PDB entry 6G1D | X-ray diffraction, 1.99 A resolution | chains C and B of the 4 polymer chains in the assembly

# Chain C
Protein: Hydrogen peroxide-inducible genes activator
Source organism: Corynebacterium glutamicum
UniProtKB: A0A2H5I9R9 (A0A2H5I9R9_CORGT); residue numbers follow UniProt; this construct covers 1-327
Amino-acid sequence (329 residues; numbered -1 to 327; the number before each row is that of its first residue; numbers below 1 keep their minus sign (Ser-1 is residue -1)):
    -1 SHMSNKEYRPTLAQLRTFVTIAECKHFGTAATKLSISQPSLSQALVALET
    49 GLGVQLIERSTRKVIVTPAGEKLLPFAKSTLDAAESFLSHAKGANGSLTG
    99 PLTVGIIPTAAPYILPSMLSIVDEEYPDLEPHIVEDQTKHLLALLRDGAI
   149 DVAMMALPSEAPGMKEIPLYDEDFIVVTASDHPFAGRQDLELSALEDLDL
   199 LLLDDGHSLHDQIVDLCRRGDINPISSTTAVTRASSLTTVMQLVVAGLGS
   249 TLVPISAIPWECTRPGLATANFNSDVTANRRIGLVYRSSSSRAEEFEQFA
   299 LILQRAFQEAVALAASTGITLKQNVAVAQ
Not modelled in the structure: -1 to 3, 220-228, 323-327
Differences from the reference sequence: expression tag (-1 to 0); engineered mutation Ser206 (Cys in A0A2H5I9R9)
Reported in the primary citation:
  - binding site for sulfate ion: Thr107, His205, Ser206
  - mutagenesis - T107V, C206S: abolished catalytic activity
  - mutagenesis - T136V, H205A, R278Q: decreased catalytic activity
  - mutagenesis - C215S: unchanged catalytic activity
  - catalytic residues: Thr107, Thr136
  - catalytic residues: Arg278 (proposed by the authors, not directly observed)

# Chain B
Protein: Hydrogen peroxide-inducible genes activator
Source organism: Corynebacterium glutamicum
UniProtKB: A0A2H5I9R9 (A0A2H5I9R9_CORGT); residue numbers follow UniProt; this construct covers 1-61, 63-327
Amino-acid sequence (329 residues; row label = number of the first residue in the row; note: 1 number in that range is skipped by the numbering (no residue carries it; nothing is unmodelled there); numbers below 1 keep their minus sign (Ser-1 is residue -1)):
    -1 SHMSNKEYRPTLAQLRTFVTIAECKHFGTAATKLSISQPSLSQALVALET
    49 GLGVQLIERSTRK
   62A V
    63 IVTPAGEKLLPFAKSTLDAAESFLSHAKGANGSLTGPLTVGIIPTAAPYI
   113 LPSMLSIVDEEYPDLEPHIVEDQTKHLLALLRDGAIDVAMMALPSEAPGM
   163 KEIPLYDEDFIVVTASDHPFAGRQDLELSALEDLDLLLLDDGHSLHDQIV
   213 DLCRRGDINPISSTTAVTRASSLTTVMQLVVAGLGSTLVPISAIPWECTR
   263 PGLATANFNSDVTANRRIGLVYRSSSSRAEEFEQFALILQRAFQEAVALA
   313 ASTGITLKQNVAVAQ
Not modelled in the structure: -1 to 3, 58-59, 221-227, 326-327
Differences from the reference sequence: expression tag (-1 to 0); engineered mutation Ser206 (Cys in A0A2H5I9R9)
Reported in the primary citation:
  - binding site for sulfate ion: Thr107, His205, Ser206
  - mutagenesis - T107V, C206S: abolished catalytic activity
  - mutagenesis - T136V, H205A, R278Q: decreased catalytic activity
  - mutagenesis - C215S: unchanged catalytic activity
  - catalytic residues: Thr107, Thr136
  - catalytic residues: Arg278 (proposed by the authors, not directly observed)

# How chain C and chain B interact
Pairs across the interface (4):
  Asp145(C) - Arg216(B)  salt bridge
  Asp203(C) - Arg144(B)  salt bridge
  Asp203(C) - Pro160(B)
  Asp209(C) - Pro160(B)
Interface residues without a listed pair, chain C (5 interface residues in all): Lys137, Arg144
Interface residues without a listed pair, chain B (4 interface residues in all): Glu158

# Overview
5 residues of chain C and 4 residues of chain B are in contact; the contacts include 2 salt bridges. Among the
polar pairs are Asp145(C)-Arg216(B) and Asp203(C)-Arg144(B). The paper reports catalytic residues Thr107(C),
Thr136(C) and Thr107(B) among others; T136V, H205A and R278Q of chain C reduce catalytic activity; 12
substitutions were tested in all.
Chain C and chain B are both Hydrogen peroxide-inducible genes activator (Corynebacterium glutamicum); the
structure, Corynebacterium glutamicum OxyR C206 mutant, was determined by X-ray diffraction, deposited
together with 6G1B and 6G4R.
